9B1D - chains A and H of the 12 polymer chains in the assembly; structure by electron microscopy, 3.30 A resolution.

== Chain A ==
Protein: Helicase SWR1
Source organism: Saccharomyces cerevisiae W303
Notes: EC 3.6.4.12
Sequence (1544 residues; numbered 1 to 1544; the number before each row is that of its first residue):
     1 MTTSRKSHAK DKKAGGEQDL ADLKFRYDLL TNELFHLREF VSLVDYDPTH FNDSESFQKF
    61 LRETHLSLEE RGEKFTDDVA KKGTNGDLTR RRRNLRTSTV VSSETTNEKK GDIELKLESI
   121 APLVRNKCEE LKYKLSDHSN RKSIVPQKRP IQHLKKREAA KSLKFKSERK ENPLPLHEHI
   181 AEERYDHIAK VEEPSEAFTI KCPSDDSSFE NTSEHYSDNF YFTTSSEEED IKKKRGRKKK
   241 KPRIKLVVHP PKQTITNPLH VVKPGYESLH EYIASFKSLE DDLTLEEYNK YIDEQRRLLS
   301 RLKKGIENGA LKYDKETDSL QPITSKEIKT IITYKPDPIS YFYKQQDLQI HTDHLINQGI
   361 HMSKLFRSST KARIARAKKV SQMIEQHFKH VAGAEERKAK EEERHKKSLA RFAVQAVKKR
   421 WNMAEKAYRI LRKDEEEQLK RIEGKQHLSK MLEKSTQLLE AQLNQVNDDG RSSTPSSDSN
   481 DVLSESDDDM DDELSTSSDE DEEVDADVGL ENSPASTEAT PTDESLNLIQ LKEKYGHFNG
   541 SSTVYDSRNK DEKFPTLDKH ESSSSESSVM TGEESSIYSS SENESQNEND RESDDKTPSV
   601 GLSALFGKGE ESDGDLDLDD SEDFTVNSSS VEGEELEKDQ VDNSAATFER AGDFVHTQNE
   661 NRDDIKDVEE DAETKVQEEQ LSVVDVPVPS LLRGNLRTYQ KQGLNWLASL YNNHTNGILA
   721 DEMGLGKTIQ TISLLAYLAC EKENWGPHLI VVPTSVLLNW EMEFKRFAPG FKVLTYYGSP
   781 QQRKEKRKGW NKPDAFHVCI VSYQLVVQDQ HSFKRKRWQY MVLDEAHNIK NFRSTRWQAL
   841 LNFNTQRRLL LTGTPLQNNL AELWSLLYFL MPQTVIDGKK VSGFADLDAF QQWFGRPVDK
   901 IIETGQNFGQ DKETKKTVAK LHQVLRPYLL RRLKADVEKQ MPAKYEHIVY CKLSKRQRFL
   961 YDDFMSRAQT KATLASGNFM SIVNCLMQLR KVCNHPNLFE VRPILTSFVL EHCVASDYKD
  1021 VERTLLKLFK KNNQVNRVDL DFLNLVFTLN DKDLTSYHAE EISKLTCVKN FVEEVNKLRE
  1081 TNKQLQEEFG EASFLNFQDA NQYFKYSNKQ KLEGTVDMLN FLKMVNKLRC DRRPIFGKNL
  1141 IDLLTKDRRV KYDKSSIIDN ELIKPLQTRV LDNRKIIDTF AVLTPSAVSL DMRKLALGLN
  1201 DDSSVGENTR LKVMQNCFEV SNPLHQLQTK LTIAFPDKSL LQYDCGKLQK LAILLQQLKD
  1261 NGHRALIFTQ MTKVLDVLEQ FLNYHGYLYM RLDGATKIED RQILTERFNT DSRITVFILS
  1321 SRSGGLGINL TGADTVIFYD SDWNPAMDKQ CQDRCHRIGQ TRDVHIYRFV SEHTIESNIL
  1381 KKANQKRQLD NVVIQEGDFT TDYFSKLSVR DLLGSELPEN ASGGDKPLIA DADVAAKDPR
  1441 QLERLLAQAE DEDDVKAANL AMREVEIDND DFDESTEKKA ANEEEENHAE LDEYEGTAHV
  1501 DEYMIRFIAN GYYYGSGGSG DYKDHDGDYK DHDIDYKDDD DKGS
Unresolved in the structure: 1-681, 907-910, 971-979, 1405-1544
Metal / ion sites: Mg2+: Glu825 (together with ATP-gamma-S)
Ligand contacts: ATP-gamma-S (AGS; phosphothiophosphoric acid-adenylate ester): Asn695, Leu696, Arg697, Gln700, Met723, Gly724, Leu725, Gly726, Lys727, Thr728, Ile729, Glu763, Phe767, Asp1353, Arg1357

== Chain H ==
Protein: RuvB-like protein 2
Source organism: Saccharomyces cerevisiae W303
Notes: EC 3.6.4.12
Reference sequence: Q12464 (RUVB2_YEAST); residue numbers follow UniProt; this construct covers 1-471
Sequence (471 residues; each row starts with the number of its first residue):
     1 MSIQTSDPNE TSDLKSLSLI AAHSHITGLG LDENLQPRPT SEGMVGQLQA RRAAGVILKM
    61 VQNGTIAGRA VLVAGPPSTG KTALAMGVSQ SLGKDVPFTA IAGSEIFSLE LSKTEALTQA
   121 FRKSIGIKIK EETELIEGEV VEIQIDRSIT GGHKQGKLTI KTTDMETIYE LGNKMIDGLT
   181 KEKVLAGDVI SIDKASGKIT KLGRSFARSR DYDAMGADTR FVQCPEGELQ KRKTVVHTVS
   241 LHEIDVINSR TQGFLALFTG DTGEIRSEVR DQINTKVAEW KEEGKAEIVP GVLFIDEVHM
   301 LDIECFSFIN RALEDEFAPI VMMATNRGVS KTRGTNYKSP HGLPLDLLDR SIIITTKSYN
   361 EQEIKTILSI RAQEEEVELS SDALDLLTKT GVETSLRYSS NLISVAQQIA MKRKNNTVEV
   421 EDVKRAYLLF LDSARSVKYV QENESQYIDD QGNVQISIAK SADPDAMDTT E
Unresolved in the structure: 1-15, 149-151, 460-471
Metal / ion sites: Mg2+: Thr82 (together with ADP)
Ligand contacts:
  - ADP (adenosine-5'-diphosphate): Ala22, His23, His25, Ile26, Gly43, Met44, Val45, Gly46, Gln47, Pro77, Ser78, Thr79, Gly80, Lys81, Thr82, Ala83, Tyr359, Ile367, Leu396, Arg397
  - ATP-gamma-S (AGS; phosphothiophosphoric acid-adenylate ester): Glu314, Asp346, Arg350
Swiss-Prot annotation at these positions:
  - binding site (ATP): Gly75 to Thr82
  - mutagenesis: Gly75 (G75A: Lethal), Gly80 (G80A: Growth defect at 37 degrees Celsius), Lys81 (K81A: Defect in snoRNA accumulation. Growth defect at 37 degrees Celsius; K81E: Lethal; K81R: Growth defect at 37 degrees Celsius), Asp296 (D296N: Lethal), Glu297 (E297G: Lethal)

== How chain A and chain H interact ==
Pairs across the interface - 54 pairs, chain A then chain H:
  Thr1048(A) with Leu255(H)
  Asp1051(A) with Phe254(H); Phe258(H)
  Lys1052(A) with Gln252(H); Phe254(H)
  Ser1056(A) with His237(H)
  Tyr1057(A) with Thr133(H); Leu135(H), hydrophobic
  His1058(A) with Ser191(H); Thr200(H)
  Glu1061(A) with Glu137(H)
  Ile1062(A) with Leu202(H), hydrophobic
  Leu1065(A) with Val222(H); Gln223(H), hydrogen bond (backbone-backbone); Pro225(H), hydrophobic
  Thr1066(A) with Gln223(H), hydrogen bond (backbone-side chain)
  Cys1067(A) with Phe221(H), hydrogen bond (side chain-backbone); Gln223(H)
  Asn1070(A) with Phe206(H)
  Phe1071(A) with Phe206(H), hydrophobic
  Glu1074(A) with Phe206(H)
  Thr1115(A) with Arg210(H), hydrogen bond
  Met1118(A) with Arg210(H)
  Leu1119(A) with Arg210(H)
  Leu1122(A) with Met215(H), hydrophobic
  Asn1126(A) with Arg220(H); Phe221(H), hydrogen bond (side chain-backbone)
  Arg1129(A) with Met215(H); Gly216(H), hydrogen bond (side chain-backbone); Ala217(H); Thr219(H)
  Ile1135(A) with Phe258(H), hydrophobic
  Phe1136(A) with Glu243(H); Leu257(H), hydrophobic; Phe258(H), hydrophobic
  Asn1139(A) with Glu131(H), hydrogen bond; His237(H)
  Leu1140(A) with His237(H); Val239(H), hydrophobic
  Ile1141(A) with Ile247(H), hydrophobic; Phe254(H), hydrophobic
  Leu1143(A) with Ile129(H), hydrophobic; Glu131(H)
  Leu1144(A) with Val239(H), hydrophobic; Ile247(H), hydrophobic; Asn248(H), hydrogen bond (backbone-side chain); Lys276(H); Trp280(H), hydrophobic
  Thr1145(A) with Ile247(H); Asn248(H)
  Lys1146(A) with Lys276(H), hydrogen bond (backbone-side chain)
  Arg1148(A) with Glu279(H), salt bridge
  Arg1149(A) with Glu279(H), salt bridge; Glu283(H), salt bridge
Other interface residues (no listed pair), chain A (33 interface residues in all): Leu1078, Cys1130
Other interface residues (no listed pair), chain H (37 interface residues in all): Cys224, Ile244, Thr275, Lys285

== In short ==
33 residues of chain A face 37 of chain H across their interface, with 9 hydrogen bonds and 3 salt bridges.
Polar contacts include Arg1148(A)-Glu279(H), Arg1149(A)-Glu279(H) and Arg1149(A)-Glu283(H). Ligands of chain
A: ATP-gamma-S. Bound to chain H: ATP-gamma-S and ADP.
Here chain A is Helicase SWR1 and chain H is RuvB-like protein 2, both from Saccharomyces cerevisiae W303.
Entry 9B1D (Cryo-EM structure of native SWR1 bound to DNA (composite structure)) was determined by electron
microscopy together with 9B1E from the same study.
